PDB entry 1G7Q | X-ray diffraction, 1.60 A resolution | chains A and P of the 3 polymer chains in the assembly

# Chain A
Molecule: H-2 class I histocompatibility antigen, K-B alpha chain
Source organism: Mus musculus
Notes: fragment: extracellular domains, residues 22-295
UniProt: P01901 (HA1B_MOUSE); residues 1-274 here correspond to UniProt positions 22-295 (UniProt number = residue number + 21)
Sequence (274 residues; numbered 1 to 274; the number before each row is that of its first residue):
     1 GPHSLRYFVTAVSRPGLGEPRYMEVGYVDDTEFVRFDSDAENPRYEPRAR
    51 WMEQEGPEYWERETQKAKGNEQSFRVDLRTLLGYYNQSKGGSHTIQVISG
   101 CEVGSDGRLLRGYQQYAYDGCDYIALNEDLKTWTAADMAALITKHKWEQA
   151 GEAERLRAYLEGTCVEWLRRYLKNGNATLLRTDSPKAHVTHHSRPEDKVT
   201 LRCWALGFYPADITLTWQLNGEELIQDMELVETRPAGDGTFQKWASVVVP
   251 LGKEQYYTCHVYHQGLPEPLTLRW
Disulfide bonds: C101-C164, C203-C259
Covalent attachments: N-acetylglucosamine (NAG) linked to N86; glycan linked to N176

# Chain P
Molecule: Mucin 1, transmembrane
Sequence (8 residues; each row starts with the number of its first residue):
     1 SAPDTRPA

# Chain A / chain P interface
Pairs across the interface (34):
  Y7(A) - S1(P)  hydrogen bond (side chain-backbone)
  Y7(A) - A2(P)  hydrogen bond (side chain-backbone)
  E24(A) - A2(P)
  Y45(A) - A2(P)
  E63(A) - S1(P)  hydrogen bond
  E63(A) - A2(P)
  K66(A) - S1(P)  hydrogen bond
  K66(A) - A2(P)  hydrogen bond (side chain-backbone)
  K66(A) - D4(P)
  N70(A) - P3(P)  hydrogen bond (side chain-backbone)
  N70(A) - D4(P)
  N70(A) - T5(P)  hydrogen bond (side chain-backbone)
  S73(A) - T5(P)  hydrogen bond (side chain-backbone)
  S73(A) - R6(P)
  S73(A) - P7(P)
  F74(A) - T5(P)
  D77(A) - P7(P)
  D77(A) - A8(P)  hydrogen bond (side chain-backbone)
  T80(A) - A8(P)
  Y84(A) - A8(P)  hydrogen bond (side chain-backbone)
  S99(A) - P3(P)
  Y116(A) - T5(P)
  T143(A) - A8(P)  hydrogen bond (side chain-backbone)
  K146(A) - A8(P)  hydrogen bond (side chain-backbone)
  W147(A) - R6(P)
  W147(A) - P7(P)  hydrogen bond (side chain-backbone)
  W147(A) - A8(P)
  R155(A) - D4(P)  hydrogen bond (side chain-backbone)
  R155(A) - R6(P)
  Y159(A) - S1(P)  hydrogen bond (side chain-backbone)
  Y159(A) - A2(P)
  Y159(A) - P3(P)
  W167(A) - S1(P)
  Y171(A) - S1(P)  hydrogen bond (side chain-backbone)
Also at the interface, not in a pair above, chain A (25 interface residues in all): L5, R62, V76, Q114, E152

# Summary
The interface between chain A and chain P involves 25 residues on one side and 8 on the other; the contacts
include 16 hydrogen bonds. Among the polar pairs are Y7(A)-S1(P), Y7(A)-A2(P) and E63(A)-S1(P).
N-acetylglucosamine is covalently linked to N86(A).
Here chain A is H-2 class I histocompatibility antigen, K-B alpha chain (Mus musculus) and chain P is Mucin 1,
transmembrane. Entry 1G7Q (Crystal structure of MHC class I H-2KB heavy chain complexed with beta-2
microglobulin and MUC1 vntr ...) was determined by X-ray diffraction.
